Entry 9R96 (electron microscopy, 3.10 A resolution); this record covers chains N and C of the 6 polymer chains in the assembly.

[Chain N]
Molecule: Non-template strand DNA
Sequence (56 nucleotides; numbered -2 to 53; the number before each row is that of its first residue; numbers below 1 keep their minus sign (DA-2 is residue -2)):
    -2 ATGTGTTAGT TGGGGGGTGA CTGTTAAAAG TGCATACCGA ACAAAGATAA AATTTG
Disordered / not traced: -2 to 2, 53

[Chain C]
Protein: Transcription factor A, mitochondrial
From: Homo sapiens
UniProt: Q00059 (TFAM_HUMAN); numbering as in UniProt (aligned over 43-245)
Amino-acid sequence (230 residues; each row starts with the number of its first residue):
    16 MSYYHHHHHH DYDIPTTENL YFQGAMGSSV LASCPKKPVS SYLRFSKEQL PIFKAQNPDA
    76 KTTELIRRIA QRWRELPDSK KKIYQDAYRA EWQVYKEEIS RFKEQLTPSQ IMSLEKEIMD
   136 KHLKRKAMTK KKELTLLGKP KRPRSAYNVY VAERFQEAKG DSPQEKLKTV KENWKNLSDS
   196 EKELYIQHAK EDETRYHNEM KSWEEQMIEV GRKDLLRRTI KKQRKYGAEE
Disordered / not traced: 16-42, 171-178, 191-197, 232-245
Sequence notes: initiating methionine (16); expression tag (17-42)
Curated features (UniProtKB/Swiss-Prot):
  - DNA-binding region: Pro50 to Lys118 (HMG box 1), Pro155 to Glu219 (HMG box 2)
  - site (Intercalates between bases and promotes DNA bending): Leu58, Leu182
  - modified residue: Ser55 (Phosphoserine), Ser56 (Phosphoserine), Ser61 (Phosphoserine), Thr122 (Phosphothreonine), Ser160 (Phosphoserine), Ser193 (Phosphoserine), Ser195 (Phosphoserine)
  - natural variant: Pro178 (P178L: In MTDPS15)
  - mutagenesis: Thr77 (T77A: Moderate reduction in DNA bending), Tyr162 (Y162A: Moderate reduction in DNA bending)

[How chain N and chain C interact]
Pairs across the interface (30):
  DT7(N) - Lys156(C)  salt bridge to the phosphate
  DT7(N) - Arg157(C)  sugar contact
  DT7(N) - Asn163(C)  base contact
  DT8(N) - Lys156(C)  salt bridge to the phosphate
  DT8(N) - Asn163(C)  sugar contact
  DT8(N) - Val166(C)  base contact
  DT8(N) - Ala167(C)  phosphate contact
  DG9(N) - Val166(C)  sugar contact
  DG9(N) - Ala167(C)  phosphate contact
  DG9(N) - Leu182(C)  base contact
  DG10(N) - Gln179(C)  base contact
  DT15(N) - Lys136(C)  salt bridge to the phosphate
  DG16(N) - Arg140(C)  salt bridge to the phosphate
  DT19(N) - Thr78(C)  sugar contact
  DT19(N) - Ile81(C)  base contact
  DT19(N) - Arg82(C)  salt bridge to the phosphate
  DG20(N) - Tyr57(C)  sugar contact
  DG20(N) - Leu58(C)  base contact
  DG20(N) - Arg82(C)  salt bridge to the phosphate
  DG20(N) - Ala85(C)  sugar contact
  DT21(N) - Ser55(C)  base contact
  DT21(N) - Tyr57(C)  sugar contact
  DT21(N) - Trp88(C)  phosphate contact
  DT21(N) - Arg89(C)  salt bridge to the phosphate
  DT22(N) - Ser55(C)  hydrogen bond to the sugar
  DT22(N) - Tyr57(C)  sugar contact
  DT22(N) - Trp88(C)  hydrogen bond to the phosphate
  DA23(N) - Gln100(C)  phosphate contact
  DA23(N) - Tyr103(C)  sugar contact
  DA24(N) - Trp107(C)  sugar contact
Also at the interface, not in a pair above, chain N (15 interface residues in all): DG6, DC18, DA25
Also at the interface, not in a pair above, chain C (24 interface residues in all): Ser61, Thr77, Lys181

[Overview]
15 residues of chain N face 24 of chain C across their interface, with 2 hydrogen bonds and 7 salt bridges.
Among the polar pairs are DT22(N)-Ser55(C), DT22(N)-Trp88(C) and DT7(N)-Lys156(C). UniProt lists a DNA-binding
region and 2 mutagenesis sites on chain C.
Here chain N is Non-template strand DNA and chain C is Transcription factor A, mitochondrial (Homo sapiens).
Entry 9R96 (Cryo-EM structure of the human mitochondrial RNA polymerase transcription initiation complex
(POLRMT/TFAM/TFB2M/DNA/RNA) with a slipped 3-mer ...) was determined by electron microscopy together with
9GZM, 9GZN, 9GZO and 9R95 from the same study.
